PDB entry 3WVV | X-ray diffraction, 1.82 A resolution | chain A

== Chain A ==
Protein: Ferritin light chain
Source organism: Equus caballus
UniProtKB: P02791 (FRIL_HORSE); residues 1-174 here correspond to UniProt positions 2-175 (UniProt number = residue number + 1)
Sequence (174 residues; row label = number of the first residue in the row):
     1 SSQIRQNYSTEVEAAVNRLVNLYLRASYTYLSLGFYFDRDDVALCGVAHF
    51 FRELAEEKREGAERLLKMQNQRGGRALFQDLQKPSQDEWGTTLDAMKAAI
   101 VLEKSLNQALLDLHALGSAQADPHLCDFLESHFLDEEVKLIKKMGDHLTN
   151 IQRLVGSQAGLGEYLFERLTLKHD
Unresolved in the structure: 174
Sequence notes: engineered mutation Cys45 (Glu46 in P02791), Ala48 (Cys49 in P02791)
Bound ions: Cd2+ site 1 near Glu11 (its only coordinating residue here); ruthenium ion site 1: Cys45, His49; ruthenium ion site 2 near Cys45 (its only coordinating residue here); Cd2+ site 2 near Asp80 (its only coordinating residue here); ruthenium ion site 3: His114, Glu130; ruthenium ion site 4 near His132 (its only coordinating residue here)
Curated features (UniProtKB/Swiss-Prot):
  - region: Glu53 to Glu60 (Catalytic site for iron oxidation)
  - binding site (Fe cation): Glu53, Glu56, Glu57, Glu60, Glu63
  - modified residue: Ser1 (N-acetylserine)

== Summary ==
Cys45 and His49 form the ruthenium ion site 1. The ruthenium ion site 3 is built by His114 and Glu130. UniProt
lists 5 Fe cation-binding residues.
Chain A is Ferritin light chain (Equus caballus); the structure, Crystal Structure of RuCO/apo-E45C_C48AFr,
was determined by X-ray diffraction, deposited together with 3WVU and 3WVW.
